2JHG - chains A and B; structure by X-ray diffraction, 1.20 A resolution.

Chain A (and B):
Protein: Alcohol dehydrogenase E chain
Organism: Equus caballus
Notes: EC 1.1.1.1; chain B of this document is another copy of the same molecule, construct and numbering; everything in this record applies to it too
UniProtKB: P00327 (ADH1E_HORSE); numbering as in UniProt (aligned over 1-374)
Chain sequence (374 residues; numbered 1 to 374; the number before each row is that of its first residue):
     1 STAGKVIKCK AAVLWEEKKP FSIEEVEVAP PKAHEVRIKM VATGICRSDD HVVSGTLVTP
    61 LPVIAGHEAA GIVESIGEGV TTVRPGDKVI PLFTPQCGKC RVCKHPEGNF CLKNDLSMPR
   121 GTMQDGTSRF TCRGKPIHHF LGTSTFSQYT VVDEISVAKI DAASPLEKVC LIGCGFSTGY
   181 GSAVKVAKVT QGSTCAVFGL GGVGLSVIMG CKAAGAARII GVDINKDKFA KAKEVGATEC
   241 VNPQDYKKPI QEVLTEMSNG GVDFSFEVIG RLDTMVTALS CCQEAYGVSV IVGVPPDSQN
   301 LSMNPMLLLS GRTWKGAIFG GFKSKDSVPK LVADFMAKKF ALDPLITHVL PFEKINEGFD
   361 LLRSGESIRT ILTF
Metal / ion sites: Zn2+ site 1: Cys-46, His-67, Cys-174 (together with 2-methylpropanamide); Zn2+ site 2: Cys-97, Cys-100, Cys-103, Cys-111
Residues lining bound ligands: 2-methylpropanamide / NAD: Cys-46, Arg-47, Ser-48, His-51, Leu-57, His-67, Phe-93, Leu-116, Leu-141, Cys-174, Thr-178, Gly-199, Leu-200, Gly-201, Gly-202, Val-203, Gly-204, Val-222, Asp-223, Ile-224, Asn-225, Lys-228, Pro-243, Val-268, Ile-269, Gly-270, Arg-271, Thr-274, Val-292, Gly-293, Val-294, Ala-317, Ile-318, Phe-319, Leu-362, Arg-369
What the authors report for this chain:
  - Zn2+ coordination: Cys-46, His-67, Cys-174
  - conformationally variable residues (side-chain flip): Phe-93, Val-294, Pro-295
  - contacts within the chain: His-51/Val-294, Phe-93/Thr-94
  - binding site for 2-methylpropanamide: Phe-93

How chain A and chain B interact:
Contacting residue pairs (80; chain A residue first):
  Arg-101(A) with Ser-258(B), hydrogen bond (side chain-backbone); Asn-259(B), hydrogen bond (side chain-backbone); Gly-260(B), hydrogen bond (side chain-backbone); Gly-261(B), hydrogen bond (side chain-backbone); Gln-283(B); Tyr-286(B), hydrogen bond
  Val-102(A) with Gln-283(B); Ala-285(B), hydrophobic
  His-105(A) with Tyr-286(B)
  Phe-110(A) with Ala-285(B), hydrophobic; Ser-310(B)
  Leu-112(A) with Glu-284(B)
  Ser-117(A) with Glu-284(B)
  Ser-258(A) with Arg-101(B), hydrogen bond (backbone-side chain)
  Asn-259(A) with Arg-101(B), hydrogen bond (backbone-side chain)
  Gly-260(A) with Arg-101(B)
  Gly-261(A) with Arg-101(B), hydrogen bond (backbone-side chain)
  Leu-272(A) with Pro-305(B), hydrophobic
  Met-275(A) with Pro-305(B), hydrophobic
  Gln-283(A) with Arg-101(B); Val-102(B)
  Glu-284(A) with Leu-112(B)
  Ala-285(A) with Val-102(B), hydrophobic; Phe-110(B), hydrophobic
  Tyr-286(A) with Arg-101(B), hydrogen bond; His-105(B); Glu-107(B)
  Ile-291(A) with Leu-308(B), hydrophobic; Leu-309(B)
  Val-292(A) with Leu-309(B)
  Gly-293(A) with Leu-309(B)
  Pro-295(A) with Pro-305(B), hydrophobic; Leu-309(B)
  Gln-299(A) with Pro-305(B)
  Asn-300(A) with Ser-302(B), hydrogen bond; Met-303(B); Asn-304(B), hydrogen bond (side chain-backbone)
  Leu-301(A) with Leu-301(B); Ser-302(B); Met-303(B), hydrogen bond (backbone-backbone); Pro-305(B), hydrophobic
  Ser-302(A) with Asn-300(B), hydrogen bond; Leu-301(B)
  Met-303(A) with Asn-300(B); Leu-301(B), hydrogen bond (backbone-backbone)
  Asn-304(A) with Asn-300(B)
  Pro-305(A) with Leu-272(B), hydrophobic; Met-275(B), hydrophobic; Pro-295(B), hydrophobic; Gln-299(B)
  Leu-308(A) with Ile-291(B), hydrophobic; Trp-314(B), hydrophobic; Gly-316(B), hydrogen bond (backbone-backbone); Ala-317(B)
  Leu-309(A) with Ile-291(B); Val-292(B); Gly-293(B); Pro-295(B); Gly-316(B); Ala-317(B), hydrogen bond (backbone-backbone); Ile-318(B), hydrogen bond (backbone-backbone)
  Ser-310(A) with Phe-110(B)
  Gly-311(A) with Gly-316(B)
  Arg-312(A) with Lys-315(B); Gly-316(B)
  Thr-313(A) with Thr-313(B); Trp-314(B); Lys-315(B)
  Trp-314(A) with Leu-308(B), hydrophobic; Thr-313(B); Trp-314(B), hydrogen bond (backbone-backbone)
  Lys-315(A) with Arg-312(B); Thr-313(B)
  Gly-316(A) with Leu-308(B), hydrogen bond (backbone-backbone); Leu-309(B); Gly-311(B); Arg-312(B), hydrogen bond (backbone-backbone)
  Ala-317(A) with Leu-308(B); Leu-309(B), hydrogen bond (backbone-backbone)
  Ile-318(A) with Leu-309(B), hydrogen bond (backbone-backbone)
Interface residues without a listed pair, chain A (42 interface residues in all): Gly-108, Val-294, Ser-298, Met-306
Interface residues without a listed pair, chain B (43 interface residues in all): Gly-108, Ser-117, Val-294, Asp-297, Ser-298

In short:
42 residues of chain A face 43 of chain B across their interface, with 22 hydrogen bonds. Polar contacts
include Arg-101(A)/Ser-258(B), Arg-101(A)/Asn-259(B) and Arg-101(A)/Gly-260(B). Bound to chain A:
2-methylpropanamide / NAD. From the paper: a binding site for 2-methylpropanamide at Phe-93(A); Zn2+
coordination by Cys-46(A), His-67(A) and Cys-174(A).
Chain A and chain B are both Alcohol dehydrogenase E chain (Equus caballus); the structure, Structural
evidence for a ligand coordination switch in liver alcohol dehydrogenase, was determined by X-ray diffraction
together with 2JHF from the same study.
